PDB entry 6U8Q | electron microscopy, 4.67 A resolution (low resolution: residue-level contacts below are approximate; hydrogen-bond / salt-bridge calls are withheld) | chains C and I of the 16 polymer chains in the assembly

# Chain C (and I)
Molecule: Integrase
Organism: Human immunodeficiency virus 1
Notes: EC 2.7.7.-; chain I of this document is another copy of the same molecule, construct and numbering; everything in this record applies to it too
UniProt: Q76353 (Q76353_9HIV1); numbering as in UniProt (aligned over 1-288)
Chain sequence (364 residues; numbered -75 to 288; the number before each row is that of its first residue; numbers below 1 keep their minus sign (Gly-75 is residue -75)):
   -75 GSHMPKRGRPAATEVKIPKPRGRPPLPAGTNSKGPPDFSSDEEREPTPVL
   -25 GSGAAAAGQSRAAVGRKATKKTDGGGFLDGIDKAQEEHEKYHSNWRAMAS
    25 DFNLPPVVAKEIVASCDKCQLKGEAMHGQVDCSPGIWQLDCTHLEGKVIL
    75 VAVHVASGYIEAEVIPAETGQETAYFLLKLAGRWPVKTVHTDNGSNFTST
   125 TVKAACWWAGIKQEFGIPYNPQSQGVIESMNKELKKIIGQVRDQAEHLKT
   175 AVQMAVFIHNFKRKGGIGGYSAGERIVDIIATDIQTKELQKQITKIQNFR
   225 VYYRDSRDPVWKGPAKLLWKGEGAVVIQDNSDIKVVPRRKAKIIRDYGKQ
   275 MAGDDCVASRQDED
Disordered / not traced: -75 to 0, 271-288 (chain I: -75 to 55, 140-152, 277-288)
Sequence notes: expression tag (-75 to 0)
Ion coordination: Mg2+ site 1: Asp64, Asp116 (together with Dolutegravir); Mg2+ site 2: Asp64, Glu152 (together with Dolutegravir)
Residues lining bound ligands: Dolutegravir (DLU; (4R,12aS)-N-(2,4-difluorobenzyl)-7-hydroxy-4-methyl-6,8-dioxo-3,4,6,8,12,12a-hexahydro-2H-pyrido[1',2':4,5]pyrazino[2,1-b][1,3]oxazine-9-carboxamide): Asp64, Asp116, Pro142, Tyr143, Pro145, Gln146, Glu152
Reported in the primary citation:
  - catalytic residues: Asp64, Asp116 (citing earlier work)

# How chain C and chain I interact
Contacting residue pairs - 50 pairs, chain C then chain I:
  Met50(C) with Arg231(I)
  Gln53(C) with Arg228(I); Asp229(I); Ser230(I); Lys264(I)
  Val54(C) with Arg228(I)
  Asp55(C) with Arg263(I)
  Cys56(C) with Arg262(I); Arg263(I); Ala265(I)
  Ser57(C) with Arg262(I)
  Pro58(C) with Arg262(I)
  Ala80(C) with Lys266(I)
  Ile191(C) with Tyr226(I); Lys266(I); Ile268(I)
  Gly192(C) with Asp270(I)
  Tyr194(C) with Asp270(I); Tyr271(I); Gly272(I)
  Asp202(C) with Ile268(I); Arg269(I); Tyr271(I)
  Ile203(C) with Lys266(I); Ile267(I); Ile268(I)
  Thr206(C) with Ile267(I); Arg269(I)
  Asp207(C) with Arg262(I)
  Thr210(C) with Phe223(I); Lys244(I)
  Leu213(C) with Gln216(I); Lys219(I); Ile220(I)
  Gln214(C) with Lys244(I)
  Gln216(C) with Gln216(I)
  Ile217(C) with Gln216(I); Ile217(I); Ile220(I)
  Ile220(C) with Gln209(I); Leu213(I)
  Gln221(C) with Ile217(I)
  Lys240(C) with Trp243(I)
  Leu242(C) with Trp243(I)
  Trp243(C) with Gln221(I); Leu242(I)
  Val250(C) with Ile257(I)
  Ile257(C) with Ala248(I); Val259(I)
  Val259(C) with Ile257(I)
Also at the interface, not in a pair above, chain C (29 interface residues in all): Arg199
Also at the interface, not in a pair above, chain I (34 interface residues in all): Glu212, Asp232, Trp235, Val250

# In short
Chain C and chain I form an interface of 29 and 34 residues respectively. Chain C binds Dolutegravir. Asp64(C)
and Asp116(C) coordinate Mg2+ site 1. The Mg2+ site 2 is built by Asp64(C) and Glu152(C). The paper reports
catalytic residues Asp64(C) and Asp116(C).
Chain C and chain I are both Integrase (Human immunodeficiency virus 1); the structure, CryoEM structure of
HIV-1 cleaved synaptic complex (CSC) intasome, was determined by electron microscopy (same publication as
6VDK).
